PDB entry 1I94 | X-ray diffraction, 3.20 A resolution | chains A and N of the 21 polymer chains in the assembly

== Chain A ==
Molecule: 16S RRNA
Organism: Thermus thermophilus
Sequence (1514 nucleotides; numbered 2 to 1515; the number before each row is that of its first residue):
     2 UGUUGGAGAGUUUGAUCCUGGCUCAGGGUGAACGCUGGCGGCGUGCCUAA
    52 GACAUGCAAGUCGUGCGGGCCGCGGGGUUUUACUCCGUGGUCAGCGGCGG
   102 ACGGGUGAGUAACGCGUGGGUGACCUACCCGGAAGAGGGGGACAACCCGG
   152 GGAAACUCGGGCUAAUCCCCCAUGUGGACCCGCCCCUUGGGGUGUGUCCA
   202 AAGGGCUUUGCCCGCUUCCGGAUGGGCCCGCGUCCCAUCAGCUAGUUGGU
   252 GGGGUAAUGGCCCACCAAGGCGACGACGGGUAGCCGGUCUGAGAGGAUGG
   302 CCGGCCACAGGGGCACUGAGACACGGGCCCCACUCCUACGGGAGGCAGCA
   352 GUUAGGAAUCUUCCGCAAUGGGCGCAAGCCUGACGGAGCGACGCCGCUUG
   402 GAGGAAGAAGCCCUUCGGGGUGUAAACUCCUGAACCCGGGACGAAACCCC
   452 CGACGAGGGGACUGACGGUACCGGGGUAAUAGCGCCGGCCAACUCCGUGC
   502 CAGCAGCCGCGGUAAUACGGAGGGCGCGAGCGUUACCCGGAUUCACUGGG
   552 CGUAAAGGGCGUGUAGGCGGCCUGGGGCGUCCCAUGUGAAAGACCACGGC
   602 UCAACCGUGGGGGAGCGUGGGAUACGCUCAGGCUAGACGGUGGGAGAGGG
   652 UGGUGGAAUUCCCGGAGUAGCGGUGAAAUGCGCAGAUACCGGGAGGAACG
   702 CCGAUGGCGAAGGCAGCCACCUGGUCCACCCGUGACGCUGAGGCGCGAAA
   752 GCGUGGGGAGCAAACCGGAUUAGAUACCCGGGUAGUCCACGCCCUAAACG
   802 AUGCGCGCUAGGUCUCUGGGUCUCCUGGGGGCCGAAGCUAACGCGUUAAG
   852 CGCGCCGCCUGGGGAGUACGGCCGCAAGGCUGAAACUCAAAGGAAUUGAC
   902 GGGGGCCCGCACAAGCGGUGGAGCAUGUGGUUUAAUUCGAAGCAACGCGA
   952 AGAACCUUACCAGGCCUUGACAUGCUAGGGAACCCGGGUGAAAGCCUGGG
  1002 GUGCCCCGCGAGGGGAGCCCUAGCACAGGUGCUGCAUGGCCGUCGUCAGC
  1052 UCGUGCCGUGAGGUGUUGGGUUAAGUCCCGCAACGAGCGCAACCCCCGCC
  1102 GUUAGUUGCCAGCGGUUCGGCCGGGCACUCUAACGGGACUGCCCGCGAAA
  1152 GCGGGAGGAAGGAGGGGACGACGUCUGGUCAGCAUGGCCCUUACGGCCUG
  1202 GGCGACACACGUGCUACAAUGCCCACUACAAAGCGAUGCCACCCGGCAAC
  1252 GGGGAGCUAAUCGCAAAAAGGUGGGCCCAGUUCGGAUUGGGGUCUGCAAC
  1302 CCGACCCCAUGAAGCCGGAAUCGCUAGUAAUCGCGGAUCAGCCAUGCCGC
  1352 GGUGAAUACGUUCCCGGGCCUUGUACACACCGCCCGUCACGCCAUGGGAG
  1402 CGGGCUCUACCCGAAGUCGCCGGGAGCCUACGGGCAGGCGCCGAGGGUAG
  1452 GGCCCGUGACUGGGGCGAAGUCGUAACAAGGUAGCUGUACCGGAAGGUGC
  1502 GGCUGGAUCACCUC
Metal / ion sites: Mg2+ site 1 near G21 (its only coordinating residue here); Mg2+ site 2: C67, A166; Mg2+ site 3 near G78 (its only coordinating residue here); Mg2+ site 4 near C93 (its only coordinating residue here); Mg2+ site 5 near G104 (its only coordinating residue here); Mg2+ site 6: G183, C184; Mg2+ site 7 near G190 (its only coordinating residue here); Mg2+ site 8: G294, G541; Mg2+ site 9 near A377 (its only coordinating residue here); Mg2+ site 10: C526, G527; Mg2+ site 11: A555, A557; Mg2+ site 12: C579, G580; 11 more Mg2+ sites not listed
Residues lining bound ligands: octadecatungstenyl diphosphate (WO2): A16, C511, U1177, C1379

== Chain N ==
Molecule: 30S ribosomal protein S14
Organism: Thermus thermophilus
UniProt: P24320 (RS14_THETH); residues 2-61 here correspond to UniProt positions 1-60 (UniProt number = residue number - 1)
Sequence (60 residues; row label = number of the first residue in the row):
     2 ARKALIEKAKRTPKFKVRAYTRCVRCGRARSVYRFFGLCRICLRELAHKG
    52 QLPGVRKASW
Residues lining bound ligands: Zn2+ (ZN): Cys-24, Arg-26, Cys-27, Leu-39, Cys-40, Cys-43

== Interface between chain A and chain N ==
Contacting residue pairs - 28 pairs, chain A then chain N:
  A951(A) / Arg-31(N)  phosphate contact
  A951(A) / Ser-32(N)  phosphate contact
  A952(A) / Ser-32(N)  phosphate contact
  G953(A) / Arg-31(N)  phosphate contact
  G953(A) / Ser-32(N)  phosphate contact
  C956(A) / Val-18(N)  hydrogen bond to the base
  C957(A) / Val-18(N)  base contact
  C957(A) / Arg-19(N)  hydrogen bond to the sugar
  C957(A) / Ala-20(N)  base contact
  G1029(A) / Lys-4(N)  phosphate contact
  G1030(A) / Arg-3(N)  phosphate contact
  G1030(A) / Lys-4(N)  hydrogen bond to the phosphate
  U1031(A) / Ala-2(N)  base contact
  C1096(A) / Ser-60(N)  hydrogen bond to the sugar
  C1097(A) / Trp-61(N)  sugar contact
  G1167(A) / Trp-61(N)  base contact
  G1168(A) / Trp-61(N)  sugar contact
  G1183(A) / Cys-27(N)  sugar contact
  G1183(A) / Arg-29(N)  sugar contact
  G1183(A) / Ile-42(N)  base contact
  G1183(A) / Cys-43(N)  base contact
  C1184(A) / Ala-2(N)  phosphate contact
  C1184(A) / Cys-27(N)  sugar contact
  G1197(A) / Ala-5(N)  phosphate contact
  G1297(A) / Val-18(N)  phosphate contact
  U1339(A) / Val-33(N)  sugar contact
  U1339(A) / Tyr-34(N)  phosphate contact
  U1339(A) / Arg-35(N)  hydrogen bond to the phosphate
Interface residues without a listed pair, chain A (23 interface residues in all): A971, A1169, C1198, C1298, C1340, A1341
Interface residues without a listed pair, chain N (23 interface residues in all): Phe-16, Lys-17, Tyr-21, Thr-22, Phe-36

== Overview ==
Chain A and chain N each contribute 23 residues to their interface, with 5 hydrogen bonds. Among the polar
pairs are C956(A)/Val-18(N), C957(A)/Arg-19(N) and C1096(A)/Ser-60(N). Bound to chain A: octadecatungstenyl
diphosphate. Chain N binds Zn2+. The Mg2+ site 2 is built by C67(A) and A166(A).
Chain A is 16S RRNA and chain N is 30S ribosomal protein S14, both from Thermus thermophilus; the structure,
Crystal structures of the small ribosomal subunit with tetracycline, edeine and IF3, was determined by X-ray
diffraction (same publication as 1I95, 1I96 and 1I97).
